4LBI - chains A and D of the 4 polymer chains in the assembly; structure by X-ray diffraction, 2.21 A resolution.

Chain A (and D):
Molecule: 5-chloro-2-hydroxyhydroquinone dehydrochlorinase (TftG)
From: Burkholderia cepacia
Notes: chain D of this document is another copy of the same molecule, construct and numbering; everything in this record applies to it too
UniProt: Q45075 (Q45075_BURCE); numbering as in UniProt (aligned over 1-100)
Amino-acid sequence (100 residues; row label = number of the first residue in the row):
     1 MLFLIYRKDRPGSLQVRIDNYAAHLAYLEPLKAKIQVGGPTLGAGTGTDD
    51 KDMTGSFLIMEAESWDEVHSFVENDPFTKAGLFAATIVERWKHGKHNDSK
Unresolved in the structure: 95-100
Modified positions: Mse1 (selenomethionine; parent Met); Mse53 (selenomethionine; parent Met); Mse60 (selenomethionine; parent Met)
What the authors report for this chain:
  - catalytic residues: Arg17, His24, Ser56, Asp75, His96, Asp98 (proposed by the authors, not directly observed)
  - catalytic residues: Asp9, Pro76 (by similarity / conservation)
  - mutagenesis - R17A, H24A, S56A, H96A: decreased catalytic activity
  - mutagenesis - H24A: decreased stability

Interface between chain A and chain D:
Residue-residue contacts (18; chain A residue first):
  Arg10(A) with Trp65(D); His69(D)
  Trp65(A) with Arg10(D); Pro11(D); Ala84(D), hydrophobic
  Asp66(A) with Arg10(D), salt bridge
  His69(A) with Arg10(D)
  Phe83(A) with His69(D)
  Ala84(A) with Trp65(D), hydrophobic; Thr86(D); Ile87(D); Val88(D), hydrogen bond (backbone-backbone)
  Ala85(A) with Thr86(D)
  Thr86(A) with Ala84(D); Ala85(D); Thr86(D), hydrogen bond (backbone-backbone)
  Ile87(A) with Ala84(D)
  Val88(A) with Ala84(D), hydrogen bond (backbone-backbone)
Other interface residues (no listed pair), chain A (13 interface residues in all): Pro11, Glu73, Gly81
Other interface residues (no listed pair), chain D (10 interface residues in all): Glu73

In short:
13 residues of chain A face 10 of chain D across their interface; the contacts include 3 hydrogen bonds and 1
salt bridge. Among the polar pairs are Asp66(A)-Arg10(D), Ala84(A)-Val88(D) and Thr86(A)-Thr86(D). From the
paper: catalytic residues Arg17(A), His24(A) and Ser56(A) among others; R17A, H24A and S56A of chain A, among
others, reduce catalytic activity.
Chain A and chain D are both 5-chloro-2-hydroxyhydroquinone dehydrochlorinase (TftG) (Burkholderia cepacia);
the structure, 5-chloro-2-hydroxyhydroquinone dehydrochlorinase (TftG) from Burkholderia phenoliruptrix
AC1100: Selenomethionyl Apo-form, was determined by X-ray diffraction together with 4LBH and 4LBP from the
same study.
